4JPV - chains G and L of the 3 polymer chains in the assembly; structure by X-ray diffraction, 2.83 A resolution.

== Chain G ==
Molecule: HIV-1 CLADE A STRAIN 93TH057 GP120 WITH LOOP d AND LOOPD V5 REPLACED FROM HIV STRAIN 3415V1
From: Human immunodeficiency virus 1
Sequence (352 residues; row label = number of the first residue in the row; note: 97 numbers in that range are skipped by the numbering (no residue carries them; nothing is unmodelled there)):
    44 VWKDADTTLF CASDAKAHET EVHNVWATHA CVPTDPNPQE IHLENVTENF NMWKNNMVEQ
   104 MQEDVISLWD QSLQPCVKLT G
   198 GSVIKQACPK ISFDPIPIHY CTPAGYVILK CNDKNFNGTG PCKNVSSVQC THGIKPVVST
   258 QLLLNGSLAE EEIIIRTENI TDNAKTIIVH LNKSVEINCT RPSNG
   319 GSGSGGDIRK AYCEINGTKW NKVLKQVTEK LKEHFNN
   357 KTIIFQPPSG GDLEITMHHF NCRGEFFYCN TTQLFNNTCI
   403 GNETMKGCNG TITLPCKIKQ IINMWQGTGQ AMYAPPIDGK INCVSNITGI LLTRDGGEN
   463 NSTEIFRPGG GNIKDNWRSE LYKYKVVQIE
Disordered / not traced: 319-323, 403-407
Disulfide bonds: Cys54-Cys74, Cys119-Cys205, Cys218-Cys247, Cys228-Cys239, Cys296-Cys331, Cys378-Cys445, Cys385-Cys418, Cys395-Cys410
Glycans and other covalent adducts: N-acetylglucosamine (NAG) linked to Asn234, Asn241, Asn262, Asn276, Asn289, Asn295, Asn334, Asn386, Asn392, Asn448

== Chain L ==
Molecule: Light chain of antibody 3BNC117
From: Homo sapiens
Notes: antibody fragment or engineered binder
Sequence (206 residues; each row starts with the number of its first residue; note: 8 numbers in that range are skipped by the numbering (no residue carries them; nothing is unmodelled there)):
     1 DIQMTQSPSS LSASVGDTVT ITCQANG
    32 YLNWYQQRRG KAPKLLIYDG SKLERGVPSR FSGRRWGQEY NLTINNLQPE DIATYFCQVY
    96 EFVVPGTRLD LKRTVAAPSV FIFPPSDEQL KSGTASVVCL LNNFYPREAK VQWKVDNALQ
   156 SGNSQESVTE QDSKDSTYSL SSTLTLSKAD YEKHKVYACE VTHQGLSSPV TKSFNRGEC
Disordered / not traced: 213-214
Disulfide bonds: Cys23-Cys88, Cys134-Cys194
Glycans and other covalent adducts: N-acetylglucosamine (NAG) linked to Asn72
Ligand contacts: N-acetylglucosamine (NAG; 2-acetamido-2-deoxy-beta-D-glucopyranose): Asn26, Gly27, Tyr32, Tyr91

== Chain G / chain L interface ==
Residue-residue contacts - 6 pairs, chain G then chain L:
  Asn276(G) with Tyr91(L)
  Thr278(G) with Tyr91(L)
  Asn280(G) with Glu96(L), hydrogen bond
  Gly458(G) with Glu96(L)
  Gly459(G) with Glu96(L), hydrogen bond (backbone-side chain)
  Glu460(G) with Phe97(L)
Interface residues without a listed pair, chain G (8 interface residues in all): Asp279, Lys357
Interface residues without a listed pair, chain L (6 interface residues in all): Asp1, Ile2, Tyr32

== In short ==
The interface between chain G and chain L involves 8 residues on one side and 6 on the other, with 2 hydrogen
bonds. Among the polar pairs are Asn280(G)-Glu96(L) and Gly459(G)-Glu96(L). Chain L binds N-acetylglucosamine.
Here chain G is HIV-1 CLADE A STRAIN 93TH057 GP120 WITH LOOP d AND LOOPD V5 REPLACED FROM HIV STRAIN 3415V1
(Human immunodeficiency virus 1) and chain L is Light chain of antibody 3BNC117 (Homo sapiens). Entry 4JPV
(Crystal structure of broadly and potently neutralizing antibody 3bnc117 in complex with hiv-1 gp120) was
determined by X-ray diffraction (same publication as 4GW4 and 4JPW).
